PDB entry 8RCU | electron microscopy, 3.50 A resolution | chains C and D of the 4 polymer chains in the assembly

== Chain C (and D) ==
Molecule: Transient receptor potential cation channel subfamily M member 4
Source organism: Homo sapiens
Notes: chain D of this document is another copy of the same molecule, construct and numbering; everything in this record applies to it too
UniProtKB: Q8TD43 (TRPM4_HUMAN); residues 421-1168 here = UniProt positions 421-1168
Sequence (748 residues; each row starts with the number of its first residue):
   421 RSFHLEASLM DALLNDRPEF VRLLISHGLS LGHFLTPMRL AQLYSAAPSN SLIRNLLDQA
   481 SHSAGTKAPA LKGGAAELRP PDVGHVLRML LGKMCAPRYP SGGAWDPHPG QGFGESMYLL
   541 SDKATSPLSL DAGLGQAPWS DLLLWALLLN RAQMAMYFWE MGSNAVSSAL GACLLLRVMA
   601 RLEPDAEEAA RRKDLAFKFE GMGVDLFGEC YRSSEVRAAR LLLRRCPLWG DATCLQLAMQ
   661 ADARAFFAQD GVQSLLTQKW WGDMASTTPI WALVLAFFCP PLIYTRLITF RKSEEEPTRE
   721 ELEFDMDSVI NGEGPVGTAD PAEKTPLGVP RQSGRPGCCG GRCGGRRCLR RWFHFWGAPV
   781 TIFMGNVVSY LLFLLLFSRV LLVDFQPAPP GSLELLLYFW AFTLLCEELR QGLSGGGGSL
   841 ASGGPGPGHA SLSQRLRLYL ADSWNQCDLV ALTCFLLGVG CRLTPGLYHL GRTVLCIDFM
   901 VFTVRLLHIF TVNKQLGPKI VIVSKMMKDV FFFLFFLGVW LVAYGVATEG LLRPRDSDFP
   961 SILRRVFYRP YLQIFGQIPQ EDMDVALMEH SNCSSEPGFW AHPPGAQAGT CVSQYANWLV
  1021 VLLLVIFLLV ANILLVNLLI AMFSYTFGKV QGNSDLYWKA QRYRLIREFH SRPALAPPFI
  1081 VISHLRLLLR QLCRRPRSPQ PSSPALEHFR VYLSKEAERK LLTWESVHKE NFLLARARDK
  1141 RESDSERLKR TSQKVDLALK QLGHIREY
Disordered / not traced: 484-502, 513-557, 712-765, 836-850, 1098-1107
Disulfides: C993-C1011
Ligand contacts: A1HZ5 (4-chloranyl-2-[2-(3-iodanylphenoxy)ethanoylamino]benzoic acid): S863, W864, S924, M927
Curated features (UniProtKB/Swiss-Prot):
  - region: R1136 to R1141 (Mediates modulation by decavanadate and PIP2-binding)
  - motif: F975 to Q977 (Selectivity filter)
  - binding site (ATP): R421, G448
  - binding site (Ca(2+)): E828, Q831, N865, D868
  - modified residue (Phosphoserine): S1145, S1152
  - glycosylation: N992 (N-linked (GlcNAc...) asparagine)
  - natural variant: A432 (A432T: In PFHB1B), K487 to L498 (deletion), G582 (G582S: In PFHB1B), Y790 (Y790H: In PFHB1B), G844 (G844D: In PFHB1B), K914 (K914R: In PFHB1B), P970 (P970S: In PFHB1B), I1033 (I1033M: In EKVP6), I1040 (I1040T: In EKVP6)
  - mutagenesis: R597 (R597A: Becomes insensitive to decavanadate's voltage modulation effect), K613 (K613A/M: Becomes insensitive to decavanadate's voltage modulation effect), R664 (R664A: Becomes insensitive to decavanadate's voltage modulation effect), K925 (K925A: Becomes insensitive to decavanadate's voltage modulation effect), Q977 (Q977E: Alters the monovalent cation permeability sequence and results in a pore with moderate Ca(2+) permeability), E981 to A986 (Induces a functional channel that combines the gating hallmarks of TRPM4 (activation by Ca(2+)) with TRPV6-like sensitivity to block by extracellular Ca(2+) and Mg(2+) as well as Ca(2+) permeation), E981 (E981A: Results in a channel with normal permeability properties but with a reduced sensitivity to block by intracellular spermine), D982 (D982A: Results in a functional channel that exhibits extremely fast desensitization, possibly indicating destabilization of the pore), D984 (D984A: Results in a non-functional channel with a dominant negative phenotype), K1049 (K1049A: Becomes insensitive to decavanadate's voltage modulation effect), K1059 (K1059Q: Does not affect PIP2-binding), R1072 (R1072Q: Does not affect PIP2-binding), 3 further mutagenesis entries in UniProt
What the authors report for this chain:
  - binding site for A1HZ5: S863, S924
  - mutagenesis - S863A, Q1061A: decreased expression

== Chain C / chain D interface ==
Contacting residue pairs - 84 pairs, chain C then chain D:
  R632(C) - E607(D)  salt bridge
  E635(C) - E607(D)
  L802(C) - E949(D)
  L802(C) - G950(D)
  L802(C) - I962(D)  hydrophobic
  P807(C) - E996(D)
  Y888(C) - R953(D)  hydrogen bond
  H889(C) - P997(D)
  H889(C) - Y1015(D)
  R892(C) - G950(D)  hydrogen bond (side chain-backbone)
  R892(C) - L951(D)  hydrogen bond (side chain-backbone)
  R892(C) - R953(D)
  T893(C) - L951(D)
  T893(C) - A1016(D)
  C896(C) - G950(D)
  C896(C) - L951(D)  hydrophobic
  I897(C) - L1019(D)  hydrophobic
  F899(C) - V942(D)
  F899(C) - V946(D)  hydrophobic
  M900(C) - W940(D)  hydrophobic
  M900(C) - A943(D)
  M900(C) - A947(D)  hydrophobic
  M900(C) - L1023(D)  hydrophobic
  T903(C) - V939(D)
  T903(C) - A943(D)
  L907(C) - F936(D)  hydrophobic
  Q915(C) - K928(D)
  L916(C) - F932(D)  hydrophobic
  L916(C) - F935(D)  hydrophobic
  K919(C) - D929(D)  salt bridge
  K919(C) - F932(D)
  K919(C) - M1042(D)
  I920(C) - F932(D)  hydrophobic
  V923(C) - L1038(D)  hydrophobic
  M926(C) - L1038(D)  hydrophobic
  M927(C) - L1034(D)  hydrophobic
  F933(C) - I1033(D)  hydrophobic
  R964(C) - Q980(D)
  R964(C) - D984(D)  salt bridge
  R964(C) - L987(D)
  Y968(C) - Q980(D)  hydrogen bond
  Y968(C) - V1021(D)  hydrophobic
  Y968(C) - L1024(D)
  Y968(C) - V1025(D)  hydrophobic
  Y971(C) - V1025(D)  hydrogen bond (side chain-backbone)
  Y971(C) - L1028(D)
  Y971(C) - L1029(D)  hydrogen bond (side chain-backbone)
  L972(C) - I978(D)  hydrophobic
  L972(C) - Q980(D)
  L972(C) - L1028(D)  hydrophobic
  F975(C) - G976(D)
  F975(C) - L1028(D)  hydrophobic
  F975(C) - I1033(D)  hydrophobic
  Q977(C) - G976(D)
  Q977(C) - I978(D)
  A1006(C) - L987(D)  hydrophobic
  Q1007(C) - A986(D)
  V1036(C) - N1037(D)  hydrogen bond (backbone-side chain)
  L1039(C) - N1037(D)
  I1040(C) - N1037(D)
  I1040(C) - I1040(D)  hydrophobic
  F1043(C) - L1034(D)  hydrophobic
  F1043(C) - N1037(D)
  F1043(C) - L1038(D)
  F1043(C) - A1041(D)
  S1044(C) - A1041(D)
  F1047(C) - A1041(D)  hydrophobic
  F1047(C) - M1042(D)  hydrophobic
  F1047(C) - Y1045(D)  hydrophobic
  Q1051(C) - Y1045(D)  hydrogen bond
  R1147(C) - S1145(D)  hydrogen bond (side chain-backbone)
  R1147(C) - L1148(D)
  R1147(C) - K1149(D)
  T1151(C) - S1152(D)
  K1154(C) - V1155(D)
  K1154(C) - D1156(D)
  K1154(C) - L1159(D)
  L1157(C) - L1159(D)  hydrophobic
  A1158(C) - L1159(D)  hydrophobic
  Q1161(C) - L1159(D)
  Q1161(C) - L1162(D)
  Q1161(C) - R1166(D)  hydrogen bond (backbone-side chain)
  H1164(C) - R1166(D)
  Y1168(C) - Y1168(D)  hydrogen bond (side chain-backbone)
Interface residues without a listed pair, chain C (55 interface residues in all): Y631, S798, L801, F805, L890, L934, E1142, D1144, V1155, I1165
Interface residues without a listed pair, chain D (57 interface residues in all): A610, S1013, N1032, S1044, G1163

== Overview ==
55 residues of chain C and 57 residues of chain D are in contact, with 11 hydrogen bonds and 3 salt bridges.
Polar pairs include R632(C)-E607(D), K919(C)-D929(D) and R964(C)-D984(D). Bound to chain C: compound A1HZ5.
The paper reports a binding site for A1HZ5 at S863(C) and S924(C); S863A and Q1061A of chain C reduce
expression.
Chain C and chain D are both Transient receptor potential cation channel subfamily M member 4 (Homo sapiens);
the structure, human TRPM4 in SMA IBA, was determined by electron microscopy, deposited together with 8RCR and
8RD9.
